PDB entry 4AKD | X-ray diffraction, 2.10 A resolution | chains A and B of the 4 polymer chains in the assembly

== Chain A (and B) ==
Protein: Mannose-specific lectin km+
From: Artocarpus integer
Notes: chain B of this document is another copy of the same molecule, construct and numbering; everything in this record applies to it too
Reference sequence: Q7M1T4 (Q7M1T4_ARTIN); residues 2-150 here correspond to UniProt positions 1-149 (UniProt number = residue number - 1)
Sequence (150 residues; row label = number of the first residue in the row):
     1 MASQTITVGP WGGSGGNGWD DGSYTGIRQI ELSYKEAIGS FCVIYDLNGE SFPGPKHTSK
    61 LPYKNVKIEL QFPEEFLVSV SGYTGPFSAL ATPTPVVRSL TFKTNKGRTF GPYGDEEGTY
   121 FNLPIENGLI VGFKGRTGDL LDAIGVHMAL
Construct notes: expression tag (1, 1, 1, 1)
Bound ions: Cd2+ site 1 near E69 (its only coordinating residue here); Cd2+ site 2: S88 (together with chloride ion) (shared with 2 residues of chain C); Cd2+ site 3: D115 (together with chloride ion); Cd2+ site 4: E117 (together with chloride ion) (shared with 1 residue of chain C)

== Chain A / chain B interface ==
Residue-residue contacts (47):
  Q4(A) with N127(B), hydrogen bond; L150(B)
  T5(A) with N127(B), hydrogen bond (backbone-side chain); L150(B)
  I6(A) with I6(B), hydrophobic; N127(B); M148(B); A149(B); L150(B)
  T7(A) with I125(B); E126(B), hydrogen bond (backbone-backbone); N127(B), hydrogen bond (backbone-backbone)
  V8(A) with L123(B), hydrophobic; P124(B); M148(B), hydrophobic
  G9(A) with P124(B), hydrogen bond (backbone-backbone); E126(B)
  P10(A) with P124(B); E126(B)
  W11(A) with N122(B), hydrogen bond (side chain-backbone); P124(B)
  T119(A) with Y120(B)
  Y120(A) with T119(B); Y120(B)
  N122(A) with W11(B), hydrogen bond (backbone-side chain)
  L123(A) with V8(B), hydrophobic; L123(B), hydrophobic
  P124(A) with V8(B); G9(B), hydrogen bond (backbone-backbone); P10(B); W11(B)
  I125(A) with T7(B)
  E126(A) with T7(B), hydrogen bond (backbone-backbone); P10(B); K134(B), salt bridge
  N127(A) with Q4(B), hydrogen bond; T5(B), hydrogen bond (side chain-backbone); I6(B); T7(B), hydrogen bond (backbone-backbone)
  K134(A) with E126(B), salt bridge
  M148(A) with I6(B), hydrophobic; V8(B), hydrophobic; M148(B), hydrophobic
  A149(A) with I6(B), hydrophobic
  L150(A) with Q4(B); T5(B); I6(B), hydrophobic
Other interface residues (no listed pair), chain A (21 interface residues in all): G128
Other interface residues (no listed pair), chain B (21 interface residues in all): G128

== Summary ==
Chain A and chain B each contribute 21 residues to their interface; the contacts include 12 hydrogen bonds and
2 salt bridges. Among the polar pairs are E126(A)-K134(B), Q4(A)-N127(B) and T5(A)-N127(B).
Chain A and chain B are both Mannose-specific lectin km+ (Artocarpus integer); the structure, High resolution
structure of Mannose Binding lectin from Champedak (CMB), was determined by X-ray diffraction (same
publication as 4AK4, 4AKB and 4AKC).
